PDB entry 8HC1 | electron microscopy, 2.30 A resolution | chains A and F of the 48 polymer chains in the assembly

Chain A:
Name: Urease subunit alpha
From: Helicobacter pylori 26695
Notes: EC 3.5.1.5
UniProtKB: P14916 (URE23_HELPY); residue numbers follow UniProt; this construct covers 1-238
Amino-acid sequence (238 residues; each row starts with the number of its first residue):
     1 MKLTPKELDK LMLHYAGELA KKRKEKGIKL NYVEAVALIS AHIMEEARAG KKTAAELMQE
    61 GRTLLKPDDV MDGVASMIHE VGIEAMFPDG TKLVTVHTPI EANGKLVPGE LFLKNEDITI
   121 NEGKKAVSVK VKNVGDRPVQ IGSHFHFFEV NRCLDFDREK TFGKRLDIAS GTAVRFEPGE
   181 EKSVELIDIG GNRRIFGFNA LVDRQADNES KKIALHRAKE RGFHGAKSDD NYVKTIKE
From the paper describing this entry:
  - mutagenesis - E177A: abolished catalytic activity

Chain F:
Name: Urease subunit beta
From: Helicobacter pylori 26695
Notes: EC 3.5.1.5
UniProtKB: P69996 (URE1_HELPY); numbering as in UniProt (aligned over 1-569)
Amino-acid sequence (569 residues; numbered 1 to 569; the number before each row is that of its first residue):
     1 MKKISRKEYV SMYGPTTGDK VRLGDTDLIA EVEHDYTIYG EELKFGGGKT LREGMSQSNN
    61 PSKEELDLII TNALIVDYTG IYKADIGIKD GKIAGIGKGG NKDMQDGVKN NLSVGPATEA
   121 LAGEGLIVTA GGIDTHIHFI SPQQIPTAFA SGVTTMIGGG TGPADGTNAT TITPGRRNLK
   181 WMLRAAEEYS MNLGFLAKGN ASNDASLADQ IEAGAIGFKI HEDWGTTPSA INHALDVADK
   241 YDVQVAIHTD TLNEAGCVED TMAAIAGRTM HTFHTEGAGG GHAPDIIKVA GEHNILPAST
   301 NPTIPFTVNT EAEHMDMLMV CHHLDKSIKE DVQFADSRIR PQTIAAEDTL HDMGIFSITS
   361 SDSQAMGRVG EVITRTWQTA DKNKKEFGRL KEEKGDNDNF RIKRYLSKYT INPAIAHGIS
   421 EYVGSVEVGK VADLVLWSPA FFGVKPNMII KGGFIALSQM GDANASIPTP QPVYYREMFA
   481 HHGKAKYDAN ITFVSQAAYD KGIKEELGLE RQVLPVKNCR NITKKDMQFN DTTAHIEVNP
   541 ETYHVFVDGK EVTSKPANKV SLAQLFSIF
From the paper describing this entry:
  - mutagenesis - Y543A: abolished binding to Urease accessory protein UreH
  - mutagenesis - D336A, Y543A: abolished catalytic activity
  - mutagenesis - D336A: unchanged binding to Urease accessory protein UreH
  - catalytic residues: K219 (citing earlier work)

How chain A and chain F interact:
Contacting residue pairs (134; chain A residue first):
  K6(A) - D462(F)
  D9(A) - P472(F)
  D9(A) - Y474(F)  hydrogen bond
  D9(A) - R476(F)  salt bridge
  K10(A) - D462(F)  salt bridge
  K10(A) - Q471(F)  hydrogen bond (side chain-backbone)
  K10(A) - P472(F)
  M12(A) - P472(F)  hydrophobic
  M12(A) - Y474(F)  hydrophobic
  L13(A) - Q471(F)
  L13(A) - P472(F)  hydrophobic
  L19(A) - I568(F)  hydrophobic
  L19(A) - F569(F)  hydrophobic
  R23(A) - I568(F)  hydrogen bond (side chain-backbone)
  R23(A) - F569(F)
  N31(A) - Q564(F)  hydrogen bond (side chain-backbone)
  N31(A) - L565(F)
  N31(A) - S567(F)  hydrogen bond (side chain-backbone)
  N31(A) - I568(F)
  Y32(A) - F441(F)
  Y32(A) - L565(F)  hydrogen bond (backbone-backbone)
  V33(A) - K445(F)
  V33(A) - F566(F)
  V33(A) - I568(F)  hydrophobic
  E34(A) - I568(F)
  V36(A) - Q471(F)
  S40(A) - Q471(F)
  M71(A) - Q564(F)
  M71(A) - L565(F)
  D72(A) - L565(F)
  V74(A) - L565(F)  hydrophobic
  M77(A) - F441(F)  hydrophobic
  M77(A) - L565(F)  hydrophobic
  M77(A) - F566(F)  hydrophobic
  G82(A) - P470(F)
  G82(A) - Q471(F)  hydrogen bond (backbone-backbone)
  I83(A) - P470(F)
  I83(A) - Q471(F)
  E84(A) - A465(F)
  E84(A) - S466(F)  hydrogen bond
  L93(A) - I467(F)  hydrophobic
  L93(A) - P470(F)  hydrophobic
  L106(A) - D25(F)
  V107(A) - R22(F)
  P108(A) - G24(F)
  P108(A) - A440(F)
  G109(A) - V21(F)
  G109(A) - R22(F)
  G109(A) - G24(F)  hydrogen bond (backbone-backbone)
  G109(A) - P439(F)
  G109(A) - A440(F)
  E110(A) - K20(F)
  E110(A) - V21(F)
  E110(A) - R22(F)  salt bridge
  L111(A) - K20(F)
  L111(A) - V21(F)  hydrophobic
  F112(A) - D19(F)
  F112(A) - K20(F)  hydrogen bond (backbone-backbone)
  F112(A) - R22(F)
  F112(A) - I29(F)  hydrophobic
  L113(A) - K7(F)
  L113(A) - V10(F)  hydrophobic
  L113(A) - D19(F)
  K114(A) - R6(F)
  K114(A) - G18(F)
  K114(A) - D19(F)  hydrogen bond (backbone-side chain)
  E116(A) - R6(F)  hydrogen bond (backbone-side chain)
  D117(A) - I4(F)
  D117(A) - S5(F)
  I118(A) - K2(F)
  I118(A) - K3(F)
  I118(A) - I4(F)  hydrogen bond (backbone-backbone)
  I118(A) - R6(F)
  I118(A) - Y9(F)  hydrophobic
  I118(A) - T16(F)
  I118(A) - Y39(F)  hydrophobic
  T119(A) - M1(F)
  T119(A) - K2(F)
  T119(A) - K3(F)  hydrogen bond
  T119(A) - Y39(F)
  I120(A) - M1(F)
  I120(A) - K2(F)  hydrogen bond (backbone-backbone)
  I120(A) - Y39(F)
  I120(A) - G40(F)
  N121(A) - M1(F)
  N121(A) - Y39(F)  hydrogen bond (backbone-backbone)
  N121(A) - G40(F)
  E122(A) - M1(F)
  G123(A) - M1(F)
  K124(A) - M1(F)  hydrogen bond (backbone-backbone)
  G142(A) - G48(F)
  G142(A) - R52(F)
  S143(A) - T50(F)
  H144(A) - G40(F)
  H144(A) - E41(F)  salt bridge
  H144(A) - T50(F)
  H144(A) - M55(F)
  H144(A) - M104(F)
  F145(A) - M55(F)  hydrophobic
  R165(A) - G40(F)
  R165(A) - E41(F)  salt bridge
  D167(A) - M1(F)  hydrogen bond (side chain-backbone)
  D167(A) - K2(F)
  I168(A) - K2(F)
  A169(A) - M12(F)  hydrophobic
  A169(A) - Y13(F)
  S170(A) - Y13(F)  hydrogen bond (backbone-side chain)
  S170(A) - G40(F)
  S170(A) - E42(F)  hydrogen bond (side chain-backbone)
  S170(A) - T50(F)
  G171(A) - K49(F)
  G171(A) - T50(F)
  T172(A) - M12(F)
  I189(A) - M104(F)  hydrophobic
  G190(A) - D103(F)
  G190(A) - M104(F)
  G190(A) - Q105(F)
  G190(A) - D106(F)
  G191(A) - K102(F)
  G191(A) - Q105(F)
  G191(A) - D106(F)  hydrogen bond (backbone-side chain)
  N192(A) - K102(F)  hydrogen bond (backbone-backbone)
  N192(A) - D103(F)  hydrogen bond (backbone-backbone)
  R193(A) - D103(F)  hydrogen bond (backbone-backbone)
  R194(A) - D103(F)  hydrogen bond (backbone-backbone)
  R194(A) - M104(F)
  I195(A) - M104(F)  hydrophobic
  F196(A) - G54(F)
  F196(A) - N59(F)  hydrogen bond (backbone-side chain)
  F196(A) - N60(F)
  G197(A) - E53(F)
  F198(A) - G54(F)
  F198(A) - M55(F)  hydrophobic
  F198(A) - M104(F)  hydrophobic
Also at the interface, not in a pair above, chain A (62 interface residues in all): A16, V81
Also at the interface, not in a pair above, chain F (61 interface residues in all): P15, T17, K44, N464

Summary:
62 residues of chain A and 61 residues of chain F are in contact; the contacts include 26 hydrogen bonds and 5
salt bridges. Among the polar pairs are D9(A)-R476(F), K10(A)-D462(F) and E110(A)-R22(F). The paper reports
the catalytic residue K219(F); D336A and Y543A of chain F abolish catalytic activity.
Here chain A is Urease subunit alpha and chain F is Urease subunit beta, both from Helicobacter pylori 26695.
Entry 8HC1 (CryoEM structure of Helicobacter pylori UreFD/urease complex) was determined by electron
microscopy, deposited together with 8HCN.
